PDB entry 7K60 | electron microscopy, 3.12 A resolution | chains D and J of the 13 polymer chains in the assembly

# Chain D
Name: Histone H2B type 1-J
Organism: Homo sapiens
UniProtKB: P06899 (H2B1J_HUMAN); residues 0-125 here correspond to UniProt positions 1-126 (UniProt number = residue number + 1)
Sequence (126 residues; each row starts with the number of its first residue; numbering starts at 0):
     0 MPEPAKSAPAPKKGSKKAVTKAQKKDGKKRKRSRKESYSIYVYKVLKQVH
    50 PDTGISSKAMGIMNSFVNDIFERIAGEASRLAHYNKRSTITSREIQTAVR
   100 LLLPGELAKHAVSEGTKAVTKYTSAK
Unresolved in the structure: 0-29, 125
Swiss-Prot annotation at these positions:
  - modified residue: Pro1 (N-acetylproline), Glu2 (ADP-ribosyl glutamic acid), Lys5 (N6-(2-hydroxyisobutyryl)lysine), Ser6 (ADP-ribosylserine), Lys11 (N6-(beta-hydroxybutyryl)lysine), Lys12 (N6-(2-hydroxyisobutyryl)lysine), Ser14 (Phosphoserine), Lys15 (N6-acetyllysine), Lys16 (N6-(beta-hydroxybutyryl)lysine), Lys20 (N6-(2-hydroxyisobutyryl)lysine), Lys23 (N6-(2-hydroxyisobutyryl)lysine), Lys24 (N6-(2-hydroxyisobutyryl)lysine), Lys34 (N6-(2-hydroxyisobutyryl)lysine), Glu35 (PolyADP-ribosyl glutamic acid), Ser36 (Phosphoserine), Lys43 (N6-(2-hydroxyisobutyryl)lysine), Lys46 (N6-(2-hydroxyisobutyryl)lysine), Lys57 (N6,N6-dimethyllysine), Arg79 (Dimethylated arginine), Lys85 (N6,N6,N6-trimethyllysine) and 6 more in UniProt
  - glycosylation: Ser112 (O-linked (GlcNAc) serine)
  - cross-link (Glycyl lysine isopeptide (Lys-Gly)): Lys5 (interchain with G-Cter in SUMO2), Lys20 (interchain with G-Cter in SUMO2), Lys34 (interchain with G-Cter in ubiquitin), Lys120 (interchain with G-Cter in ubiquitin)

# Chain J
Molecule: 197-nt DNA strand
Organism: Homo sapiens
Sequence (197 nucleotides; numbered 1 to 197; the number before each row is that of its first residue):
     1 GGGGTGGTCGCTGTTCAATACATGCACAGGATGTATATATCTGACACGTG
    51 CCTGGAGACTAGGGAGTAATCCCCTTGGCGGTTAAAACGCGGGGGACAGC
   101 GCGTACGTGCGTTTAAGCGGTGCTAGAGCTGTCTACGACCAATTGAGCGG
   151 CCTCGGCACCGGGATTCTCCAGGGCGGCCGCGTATAGGGTCCAGCCC

# How chain D and chain J interact
Residue-residue contacts (16; chain D residue first):
  Arg31(D) - DC129(J)  salt bridge to the phosphate
  Ser32(D) - DC129(J)  phosphate contact
  Arg33(D) - DT53(J)  hydrogen bond to the sugar
  Arg33(D) - DG54(J)  phosphate contact
  Tyr42(D) - DA46(J)  hydrogen bond to the phosphate
  Tyr42(D) - DC47(J)  hydrogen bond to the phosphate
  Gly53(D) - DA46(J)  phosphate contact
  Ile54(D) - DC45(J)  sugar contact
  Ile54(D) - DA46(J)  hydrogen bond to the phosphate
  Ser55(D) - DC45(J)  phosphate contact
  Ser56(D) - DC45(J)  hydrogen bond to the phosphate
  Arg86(D) - DA65(J)  phosphate contact
  Arg86(D) - DG66(J)  salt bridge to the phosphate
  Ser87(D) - DG64(J)  phosphate contact
  Ser87(D) - DA65(J)  hydrogen bond to the phosphate
  Thr88(D) - DA65(J)  hydrogen bond to the phosphate
Also at the interface, not in a pair above, chain D (12 interface residues in all): Lys57
Also at the interface, not in a pair above, chain J (11 interface residues in all): DA44, DC52

# Summary
The interface between chain D and chain J involves 12 residues on one side and 11 on the other, with 7
hydrogen bonds and 2 salt bridges. Among the polar pairs are Arg33(D)-DT53(J), Tyr42(D)-DA46(J) and
Tyr42(D)-DC47(J).
Chain D is Histone H2B type 1-J and chain J is a 197-nt DNA strand, both from Homo sapiens; the structure,
Cryo-EM structure of a chromatosome containing human linker histone H1.10, was determined by electron
microscopy together with 7K5X, 7K5Y, 7K61 and 7K63 from the same study.
